Entry 1ODY (X-ray diffraction, 2.00 A resolution); this record covers chains A and B.

[Chain A (and B)]
Protein: HIV-1 protease
From: HIV-1 M:B_HXB2R
Notes: EC 3.4.23.16; chain B of this document is another copy of the same molecule, construct and numbering; everything in this record applies to it too
Amino-acid sequence (99 residues; each row starts with the number of its first residue):
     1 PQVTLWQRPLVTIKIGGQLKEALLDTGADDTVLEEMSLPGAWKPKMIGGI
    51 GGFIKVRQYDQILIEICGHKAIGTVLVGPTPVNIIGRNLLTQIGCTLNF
Sequence notes: conflict Ala41 (Arg in S63716)
Residues lining bound ligands: LP1 (4-[2-(2-acetylamino-3-naphtalen-1-yl-propionylamino)-4-methyl-pentanoylamino]-3-hydroxy-6-methyl-heptanoic acid [1-(1-carbamoyl-2-naphthalen-1-yl-ethylcarbamoyl)-propyl]-amide): Arg8, Leu23, Asp25, Gly27, Ala28, Asp29, Asp30, Val32, Ile47, Gly48, Gly49, Ile50, Phe53, Pro81, Val82, Ile84

[How chain A and chain B interact]
Pairs across the interface (97; chain A residue first):
  Pro1(A) with Leu97(B); Asn98(B); Phe99(B), hydrogen bond (backbone-backbone)
  Gln2(A) with Thr96(B), hydrogen bond; Leu97(B); Asn98(B), hydrogen bond
  Val3(A) with Thr96(B); Leu97(B), hydrogen bond (backbone-backbone)
  Thr4(A) with Thr96(B)
  Leu5(A) with Arg87(B), hydrogen bond (backbone-side chain); Leu90(B), hydrophobic; Thr91(B); Cys95(B)
  Trp6(A) with Arg87(B); Thr91(B)
  Gln7(A) with Arg87(B)
  Arg8(A) with Asp29(B), salt bridge; Arg87(B)
  Pro9(A) with Thr26(B); Arg87(B); Leu97(B), hydrophobic
  Leu23(A) with Gly27(B)
  Leu24(A) with Thr26(B), hydrogen bond (backbone-side chain); Leu97(B), hydrophobic; Phe99(B), hydrophobic
  Asp25(A) with Asp25(B); Thr26(B); Gly27(B), hydrogen bond (side chain-backbone)
  Thr26(A) with Pro9(B); Leu24(B), hydrogen bond (side chain-backbone); Asp25(B); Thr26(B), hydrogen bond (side chain-backbone); Leu97(B)
  Gly27(A) with Leu23(B); Asp25(B), hydrogen bond (backbone-side chain)
  Asp29(A) with Arg8(B), salt bridge
  Gly48(A) with Ile50(B)
  Gly49(A) with Ile50(B)
  Ile50(A) with Gly48(B); Gly49(B); Ile50(B); Ile54(B), hydrophobic; Thr80(B); Pro81(B); Ile84(B), hydrophobic
  Gly51(A) with Gly49(B); Gly51(B); Gly52(B); Phe53(B)
  Gly52(A) with Gly51(B), hydrogen bond (backbone-backbone)
  Cys67(A) with Phe99(B), hydrophobic
  His69(A) with Phe99(B)
  Thr80(A) with Ile50(B)
  Pro81(A) with Gly49(B); Ile50(B)
  Ile84(A) with Ile50(B), hydrophobic
  Arg87(A) with Leu5(B), hydrogen bond (side chain-backbone); Trp6(B), hydrogen bond (side chain-backbone); Gln7(B); Arg8(B); Pro9(B)
  Leu90(A) with Leu5(B), hydrophobic
  Thr91(A) with Leu5(B); Trp6(B)
  Ile93(A) with Phe99(B)
  Gly94(A) with Asn98(B); Phe99(B)
  Cys95(A) with Leu5(B); Asn98(B); Phe99(B), hydrophobic
  Thr96(A) with Gln2(B); Val3(B); Thr4(B); Thr96(B); Leu97(B); Asn98(B), hydrogen bond (backbone-backbone)
  Leu97(A) with Pro1(B); Gln2(B); Val3(B), hydrogen bond (backbone-backbone); Pro9(B), hydrophobic; Leu24(B), hydrophobic; Thr26(B); Cys95(B), hydrophobic; Thr96(B); Leu97(B), hydrophobic
  Asn98(A) with Pro1(B); Gln2(B); Gly94(B); Cys95(B); Thr96(B), hydrogen bond (backbone-backbone); Asn98(B), hydrogen bond
  Phe99(A) with Pro1(B), hydrogen bond (backbone-backbone); Cys67(B), hydrophobic; His69(B); Ile93(B), hydrophobic; Gly94(B); Cys95(B), hydrophobic
Also at the interface, not in a pair above, chain A (39 interface residues in all): Val11, Ile47, Phe53, Ile54
Also at the interface, not in a pair above, chain B (40 interface residues in all): Val32, Ile47, Pro79

[Overview]
39 residues of chain A and 40 residues of chain B are in contact; the contacts include 18 hydrogen bonds and 2
salt bridges. Polar pairs include Arg8(A)-Asp29(B), Gln2(A)-Thr96(B) and Gln2(A)-Asn98(B). Ligands of chain A:
compound LP1.
Chain A and chain B are both HIV-1 protease (HIV-1 M:B_HXB2R); the structure, HIV-1 protease complexed with an
inhibitor lp-130, was determined by X-ray diffraction together with 2FMB from the same study.
